PDB entry 5M5V | X-ray diffraction, 1.96 A resolution | chains A and G of the 4 polymer chains in the assembly

# Chain A
Molecule: Clathrin heavy chain 1
Source organism: Bos taurus
UniProt: P49951 (CLH1_BOVIN); residue numbers follow UniProt; this construct covers 1-363
Chain sequence (365 residues; numbered -1 to 363; the number before each row is that of its first residue; numbers below 1 keep their minus sign (Gly-1 is residue -1)):
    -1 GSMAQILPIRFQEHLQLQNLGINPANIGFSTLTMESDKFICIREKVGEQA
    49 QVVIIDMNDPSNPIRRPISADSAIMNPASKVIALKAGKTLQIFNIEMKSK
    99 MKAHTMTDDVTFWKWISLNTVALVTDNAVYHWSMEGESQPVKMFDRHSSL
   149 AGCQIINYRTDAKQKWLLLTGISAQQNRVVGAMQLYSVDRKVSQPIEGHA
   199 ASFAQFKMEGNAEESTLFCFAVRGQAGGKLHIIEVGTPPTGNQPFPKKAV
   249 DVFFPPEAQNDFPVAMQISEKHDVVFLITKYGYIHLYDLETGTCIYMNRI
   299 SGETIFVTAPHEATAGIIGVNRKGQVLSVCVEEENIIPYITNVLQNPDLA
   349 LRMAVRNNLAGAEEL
Unresolved in the structure: -1 to 3
Sequence notes: expression tag (-1 to 0)
Swiss-Prot annotation at these positions:
  - region: Ala68 to Asp107 (WD40-like repeat 2), Thr302 to Glu330 (WD40-like repeat 7)
  - modified residue: Ala2 (N-acetylalanine), Ser67 (Phosphoserine), Thr105 (Phosphothreonine), Tyr184 (Phosphotyrosine)
Reported in the primary citation:
  - mutagenesis - Q89A/F91K, Q192Y: unchanged binding to GST-AmphCBM
  - mutagenesis - Q89A/F91K, Q192Y: unchanged binding to GST-Amph4T1
  - mutagenesis - Q89A/F91K, Q192Y: decreased binding to GST-AP2CBM
  - mutagenesis - Q89A/F91K/Q192Y: abolished binding to GST-AP2CBM
  - mutagenesis - Q152L/I154Q, I154Q: decreased binding to GST-Wbox
  - mutagenesis - E11K: decreased stability
  - mutagenesis - F9W: unchanged stability
  - mutagenesis - Q14D/Q16M/N17S: increased stability

# Chain G
Molecule: Large delta antigen
Notes: fragment: Clathrin-box like motif
UniProt: A4ZNG7 (A4ZNG7_HDV); residues 1-9 here correspond to UniProt positions 202-210 (UniProt number = residue number + 201)
Chain sequence (9 residues; row label = number of the first residue in the row):
     1 SPRLPLLES
Unresolved in the structure: 1, 8-9
Sequence notes: engineered mutation Ser1 (Pro202 in A4ZNG7), Ser9 (Cys210 in A4ZNG7)

# Chain A / chain G interface
Pairs across the interface - 17 pairs, chain A then chain G:
  Leu5(A) with Pro5(G)
  Phe9(A) with Pro2(G); Arg3(G), hydrogen bond (backbone-backbone); Leu4(G); Pro5(G)
  Glu11(A) with Arg3(G)
  Tyr294(A) with Pro5(G)
  Asn296(A) with Pro5(G); Leu6(G), hydrogen bond (side chain-backbone); Leu7(G), hydrogen bond (side chain-backbone)
  Arg297(A) with Pro5(G); Leu6(G), hydrogen bond (backbone-backbone); Leu7(G)
  Ile298(A) with Leu6(G)
  Ser299(A) with Leu6(G)
  Gly300(A) with Leu6(G)
  Gln323(A) with Arg3(G)
Interface residues without a listed pair, chain A (13 interface residues in all): Ile7, Gln10, Tyr281
From the paper, about this interface:
  - interface residues, chain A: Leu5(A), Phe9(A), Arg297(A)

# Summary
The interface between chain A and chain G involves 13 residues on one side and 6 on the other, with 4 hydrogen
bonds. Polar pairs include Asn296(A)-Leu6(G), Asn296(A)-Leu7(G) and Phe9(A)-Arg3(G). From the paper: Q89A/F91K
and Q192Y of chain A reduce binding to GST-AP2CBM; interface residues Leu5(A), Phe9(A) and Arg297(A); 8
substitutions were tested in all.
Here chain A is Clathrin heavy chain 1 (Bos taurus) and chain G is Large delta antigen. Entry 5M5V (Clathrin
heavy chain N-terminal domain bound to a clathrin-box motif from hepatitis D virus large antigen ...) was
determined by X-ray diffraction together with 5M61, 5M5S, 5M5T and 5M5R from the same study.
